Entry 7SK8 (electron microscopy, 3.30 A resolution); this record covers chains A and E of the 6 polymer chains in the assembly.

Chain A:
Name: Atypical chemokine receptor 3
Organism: Homo sapiens
UniProt: P25106 (ACKR3_HUMAN); residue numbers follow UniProt; this construct covers 2-362
Sequence (393 residues; each row starts with the number of its first residue; numbers below 1 keep their minus sign (Gly-1 is residue -1)):
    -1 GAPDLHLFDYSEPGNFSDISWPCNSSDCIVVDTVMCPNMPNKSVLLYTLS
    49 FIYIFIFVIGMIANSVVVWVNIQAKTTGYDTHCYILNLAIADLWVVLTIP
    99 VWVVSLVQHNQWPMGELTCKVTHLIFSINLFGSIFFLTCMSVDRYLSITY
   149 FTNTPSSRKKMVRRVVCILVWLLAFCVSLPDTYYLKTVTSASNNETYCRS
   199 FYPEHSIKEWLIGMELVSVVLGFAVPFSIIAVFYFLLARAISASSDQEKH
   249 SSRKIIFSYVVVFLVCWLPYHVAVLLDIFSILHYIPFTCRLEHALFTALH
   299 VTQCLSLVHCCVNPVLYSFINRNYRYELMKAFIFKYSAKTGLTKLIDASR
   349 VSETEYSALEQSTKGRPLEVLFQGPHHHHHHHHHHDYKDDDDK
Disordered / not traced: -1 to 25, 332-391
Differences from the reference sequence: cloning artifact (-1 to 1); expression tag (363-391)
UniProt features mapped onto this chain:
  - region: Tyr324 to Lys362 (C-terminal cytoplasmic tail)
  - modified residue (Phosphoserine): Ser347, Ser350, Ser355
  - glycosylation (N-linked (GlcNAc...) asparagine): Asn13, Asn22, Asn39
  - natural variant: Val258 (V258M: In OCABSN)
  - mutagenesis: Ser145 (S145A: Does not result in CXCL12-inducible chemotaxis, calcium mobilization or ERK activation, and has no effect on CXCR7-mediated CXCL12 degradation; when associated with V-147), Thr147 (T147V: Does not result in CXCL12-inducible chemotaxis, calcium mobilization or ERK activation, and has no effect on CXCR7-mediated CXCL12 degradation; when associated with A-145)
Disulfides: Cys117-Cys196
Ligand contacts:
  - GJ9 ((1R)-4-[7-(3-carboxypropoxy)-6-methylquinolin-8-yl]-1-{[2-(4-hydroxypiperidin-1-yl)-1,3-thiazol-4-yl]methyl}-1,4-diazepan-1-ium): Tyr51, Trp100, Ser103, Asn108, Trp110, His121, Phe124, Ser125, Leu128, Phe129, Ile132, Asp179, Ser216, Gly220, Trp265, Tyr268, His269, Gln301, Ser304, Leu305
  - Lauryl Maltose Neopentyl Glycol (LMN): Val140, Tyr143, Leu144, Tyr148, Ile227, Val230, Phe231, Leu234
What the authors report for this chain:
  - binding site for GJ9: His269
  - mutagenesis - W100A, F124A, D179A, R197A, E213A, D275A: decreased signaling with Stromal cell-derived factor 1 (citing earlier work)
  - mutagenesis - Y268A, Q301A: decreased signaling with Stromal cell-derived factor 1
  - specificity-determining residues: Ser216, Leu305 (proposed by the authors, not directly observed)
  - mutagenesis - Y315A: decreased signaling (citing earlier work)
  - mutagenesis - Y268A, Q301A: increased signaling (constitutive activity)
  - mutagenesis - Y257L: decreased signaling in response to constitutive

Chain E:
Name: CID24 Fab light chain
Organism: Homo sapiens
Notes: antibody fragment or engineered binder
Sequence (215 residues; numbered 1 to 215; the number before each row is that of its first residue):
     1 SDIQMTQSPSSLSASVGDRVTITCRASQSVSSAVAWYQQKPGKAPKLLIY
    51 SASSLYSGVPSRFSGSRSGTDFTLTISSLQPEDFATYYCQQSYYYPITFG
   101 QGTKVEIKRTVAAPSVFIFPPSDSQLKSGTASVVCLLNNFYPREAKVQWK
   151 VDNALQSGNSQESVTEQDSKDSTYSLSSTLTLSKADYEKHKVYACEVTHQ
   201 GLSSPVTKSFNRGEC
Disordered / not traced: 1, 109-215
Disulfides: Cys24-Cys89

How chain A and chain E interact:
Residue-residue contacts (11):
  Thr75(A) with Ser53(E)
  Gly76(A) with Ser32(E); Ser51(E), hydrogen bond (backbone-side chain)
  Asn151(A) with Tyr95(E)
  Pro153(A) with Tyr93(E); Tyr95(E), hydrophobic
  Ser154(A) with Tyr93(E)
  Ser155(A) with Tyr93(E), hydrogen bond (side chain-backbone); Tyr94(E)
  Lys158(A) with Ser31(E); Tyr93(E)
Also at the interface, not in a pair above, chain A (8 interface residues in all): Lys73
Also at the interface, not in a pair above, chain E (8 interface residues in all): Ser92

Overview:
The chain A/chain E interface involves 8 residues from each chain, with 2 hydrogen bonds. Polar pairs include
Gly76(A)-Ser51(E) and Ser155(A)-Tyr93(E). From the paper: a binding site for GJ9 at His269(A); W100A, F124A
and D179A of chain A, among others, reduce signaling with Stromal cell-derived factor 1; 10 substitutions were
tested in all.
Here chain A is Atypical chemokine receptor 3 and chain E is CID24 Fab light chain, both from Homo sapiens.
Entry 7SK8 (Cryo-EM structure of human ACKR3 in complex with CXCL12, a small molecule partial agonist CCX662,
an ...) was determined by electron microscopy together with 7SK3, 7SK4, 7SK5, 7SK6, 7SK7 and 7SK9 from the
same study.
